PDB entry 6BR1 | X-ray diffraction, 2.30 A resolution | chains C and D of the 6 polymer chains in the assembly

[Chain C]
Protein: Tubulin alpha-1B chain
Organism: Sus scrofa
UniProt: Q2XVP4 (TBA1B_PIG); numbering as in UniProt (aligned over 1-450)
Chain sequence (450 residues; each row starts with the number of its first residue):
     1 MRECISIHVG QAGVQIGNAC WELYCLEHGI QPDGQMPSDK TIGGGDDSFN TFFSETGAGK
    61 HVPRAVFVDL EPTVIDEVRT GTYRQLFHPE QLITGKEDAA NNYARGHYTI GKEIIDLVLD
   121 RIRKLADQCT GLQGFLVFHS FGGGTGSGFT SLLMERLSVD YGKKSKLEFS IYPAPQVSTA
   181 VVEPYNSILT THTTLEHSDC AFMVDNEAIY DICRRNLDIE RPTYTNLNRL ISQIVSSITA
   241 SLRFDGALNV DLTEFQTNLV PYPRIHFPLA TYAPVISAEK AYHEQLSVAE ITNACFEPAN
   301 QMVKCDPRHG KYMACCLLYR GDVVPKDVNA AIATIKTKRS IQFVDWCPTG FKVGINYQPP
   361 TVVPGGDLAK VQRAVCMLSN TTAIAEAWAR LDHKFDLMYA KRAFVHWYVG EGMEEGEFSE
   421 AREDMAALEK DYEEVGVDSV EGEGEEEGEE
Not modelled in the structure: 441-450
Swiss-Prot annotation at these positions:
  - motif: Met1 to Cys4 (MREC motif)
  - active site: Glu254
  - binding site (GTP): Gly10, Gln11, Ala12, Gln15, Glu71, Ala99, Ser140, Gly143, Gly144, Thr145, Gly146, Thr179, Glu183, Asn206, Tyr224, Asn228, Leu252
  - binding site (Mg(2+)): Glu71
  - modified residue: Lys40 (N6,N6,N6-trimethyllysine), Ser48 (Phosphoserine), Ser232 (Phosphoserine), Tyr282 (3'-nitrotyrosine), Arg339 (Omega-N-methylarginine), Ser439 (Phosphoserine), Glu443 (5-glutamyl polyglutamate), Glu445 (5-glutamyl polyglutamate)
  - cross-link (Glycyl lysine isopeptide (Lys-Gly)): Lys326 (interchain with G-Cter in ubiquitin), Lys370 (interchain with G-Cter in ubiquitin)

[Chain D]
Protein: Tubulin beta-2B chain
Organism: Sus scrofa
UniProt: A0A287AGU7 (A0A287AGU7_PIG); residues 1-445 here = UniProt positions 1-445
Chain sequence (445 residues; numbered 1 to 445; the number before each row is that of its first residue):
     1 MREIVHIQAG QCGNQIGAKF WEVISDEHGI DPTGSYHGDS DLQLERINVY YNEATGNKYV
    61 PRAILVDLEP GTMDSVRSGP FGQIFRPDNF VFGQSGAGNN WAKGHYTEGA ELVDSVLDVV
   121 RKESESCDCL QGFQLTHSLG GGTGSGMGTL LISKIREEYP DRIMNTFSVM PSPKVSDTVV
   181 EPYNATLSVH QLVENTDETY CIDNEALYDI CFRTLKLTTP TYGDLNHLVS ATMSGVTTCL
   241 RFPGQLNADL RKLAVNMVPF PRLHFFMPGF APLTSRGSQQ YRALTVPELT QQMFDSKNMM
   301 AACDPRHGRY LTVAAIFRGR MSMKEVDEQM LNVQNKNSSY FVEWIPNNVK TAVCDIPPRG
   361 LKMSATFIGN STAIQELFKR ISEQFTAMFR RKAFLHWYTG EGMDEMEFTE AESNMNDLVS
   421 EYQQYQDATA DEQGEFEEEE GEDEA
Not modelled in the structure: 274-283, 432-445
From the paper describing this entry:
  - binding site for the ligand E3Y: Val236, Cys239, Leu240, Leu246, Asn256, Met257, Ala314, Lys350

[How chain C and chain D interact]
Contacting residue pairs (52; chain C residue first):
  Glu71(C) with Asn247(D), hydrogen bond
  Lys96(C) with Arg2(D); Asp128(D), salt bridge; Cys129(D)
  Glu97(C) with Arg2(D), salt bridge; Cys129(D)
  Asp98(C) with Lys252(D), salt bridge
  Ala100(C) with Arg251(D); Lys252(D); Val255(D)
  Asn101(C) with Lys252(D); Asn256(D), hydrogen bond
  Arg105(C) with Arg251(D)
  Pro175(C) with Asn347(D)
  Ser178(C) with Lys350(D)
  Ala180(C) with Asn256(D)
  Val181(C) with Asn256(D), hydrogen bond (backbone-side chain); Ile345(D), hydrophobic; Pro346(D); Asn347(D)
  Glu220(C) with Lys324(D)
  Arg221(C) with Met323(D), hydrogen bond; Asp327(D), salt bridge
  Tyr224(C) with Gln245(D)
  Lys394(C) with Asn347(D)
  Leu397(C) with Glu343(D); Trp344(D); Pro346(D), hydrophobic; Ala430(D), hydrophobic
  Met398(C) with Trp344(D), hydrogen bond (backbone-backbone); Ile345(D), hydrophobic; Pro346(D)
  Lys401(C) with Phe260(D); Trp344(D); Ala428(D); Thr429(D), hydrogen bond (side chain-backbone)
  Arg402(C) with Phe260(D)
  Ala403(C) with Pro259(D); Phe260(D), hydrophobic
  Phe404(C) with Val255(D); Asn256(D); Val258(D); Pro259(D), hydrogen bond (backbone-backbone); Thr312(D); Ile345(D), hydrophobic
  His406(C) with Val258(D); Pro259(D); Phe260(D); Pro261(D)
  Trp407(C) with Ala254(D), hydrogen bond (side chain-backbone); Val255(D), hydrogen bond (side chain-backbone); Val258(D), hydrogen bond (side chain-backbone)
Interface residues without a listed pair, chain C (30 interface residues in all): Gln11, Thr73, Val177, Thr179, Val182, Tyr210, Glu411
Interface residues without a listed pair, chain D (31 interface residues in all): Asp197, Asp249, Met257, Asn348

[Overview]
Chain C and chain D form an interface of 30 and 31 residues respectively, with 10 hydrogen bonds and 4 salt
bridges. Among the polar pairs are Lys96(C)-Asp128(D), Glu97(C)-Arg2(D) and Asp98(C)-Lys252(D). From the
paper: a binding site for the ligand E3Y at Val236(D), Cys239(D) and Leu240(D) among others.
Here chain C is Tubulin alpha-1B chain and chain D is Tubulin beta-2B chain, both from Sus scrofa. Entry 6BR1
(Tubulin-RB3_SLD-TTL in complex with heterocyclic pyrimidine compound 4a) was determined by X-ray diffraction
(same publication as 6BRF, 6BRY and 6BS2).
